Entry 8WJ0 (electron microscopy, 2.24 A resolution); this record covers chains A and B.

Chain A:
Protein: Hemoglobin subunit alpha
Organism: Homo sapiens
UniProtKB: P69905 (HBA_HUMAN); residues 0-141 here correspond to UniProt positions 1-142 (UniProt number = residue number + 1)
Sequence (142 residues; row label = number of the first residue in the row; numbering starts at 0):
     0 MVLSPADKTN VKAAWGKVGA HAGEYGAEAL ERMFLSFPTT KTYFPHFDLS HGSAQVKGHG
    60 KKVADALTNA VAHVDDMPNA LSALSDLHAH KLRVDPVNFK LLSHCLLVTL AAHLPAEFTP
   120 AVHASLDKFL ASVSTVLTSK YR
Disordered / not traced: 0
Swiss-Prot annotation at these positions:
  - binding site (O2): His58
  - binding site (heme b): His87
  - site: Thr8, Asn9 (Microbial infection: Cleavage), Lys11 (Not glycated), Ala13, Trp14 (Microbial infection: Cleavage), Tyr24, Gly25 (Microbial infection: Cleavage), Leu29, Glu30 (Microbial infection: Cleavage), His45, Phe46 (Microbial infection: Cleavage), Asp47, Leu48 (Microbial infection: Cleavage), Ser52, Ala53 (Microbial infection: Cleavage), Val55, Lys56 (Microbial infection: Cleavage), Lys56 (Not glycated), Gly59, Lys60 (Microbial infection: Cleavage), Lys60 (Not glycated), Lys90 (Not glycated), Leu91, Arg92 (Microbial infection: Cleavage), Lys99 (Not glycated), Leu106, Val107 (Microbial infection: Cleavage), Thr108, Leu109 (Microbial infection: Cleavage), Val121, His122 (Microbial infection: Cleavage), Ser133, Thr134 (Microbial infection: Cleavage)
  - modified residue: Ser3 (Phosphoserine), Lys7 (N6-succinyllysine), Thr8 (Phosphothreonine), Lys11 (N6-succinyllysine), Lys16 (N6-acetyllysine), Tyr24 (Phosphotyrosine), Ser35 (Phosphoserine), Lys40 (N6-succinyllysine), Ser49 (Phosphoserine), Ser102 (Phosphoserine), Thr108 (Phosphothreonine), Ser124 (Phosphoserine), Ser131 (Phosphoserine), Thr134 (Phosphothreonine), Thr137 (Phosphothreonine), Ser138 (Phosphoserine)
  - glycosylation (N-linked (Glc) (glycation) lysine): Lys7, Lys16, Lys40, Lys61

Chain B:
Protein: Hemoglobin subunit beta
Organism: Homo sapiens
UniProtKB: P68871 (HBB_HUMAN); residues 0-146 here correspond to UniProt positions 1-147 (UniProt number = residue number + 1)
Sequence (147 residues; numbered 0 to 146; the number before each row is that of its first residue; numbering starts at 0):
     0 MVHLTPEEKS AVTALWGKVN VDEVGGEALG RLLVVYPWTQ RFFESFGDLS TPDAVMGNPK
    60 VKAHGKKVLG AFSDGLAHLD NLKGTFATLS ELHCDKLHVD PENFRLLGNV LVCVLAHHFG
   120 KEFTPPVQAA YQKVVAGVAN ALAHKYH
Disordered / not traced: 0-1, 144-146
Swiss-Prot annotation at these positions:
  - binding site ((2R)-2,3-bisphosphoglycerate): Val1, His2, Lys82, His143
  - binding site (heme b): His63, His92
  - site: Glu7, Lys8 (Microbial infection: Cleavage), Gly25, Glu26 (Microbial infection: Cleavage), Gly29, Arg30 (Microbial infection: Cleavage), Tyr35, Pro36 (Microbial infection: Cleavage), Trp37, Thr38 (Microbial infection: Cleavage), Phe45, Gly46 (Microbial infection: Cleavage), Asp52, Ala53 (Microbial infection: Cleavage), Gly56, Asn57 (Microbial infection: Cleavage), Lys59 (Not glycated), Phe71, Ser72 (Microbial infection: Cleavage), Gly74, Leu75 (Microbial infection: Cleavage), Lys82 (Not glycated), Thr84, Phe85 (Microbial infection: Cleavage), His92, Cys93 (Microbial infection: Cleavage), Lys95 (Not glycated), Arg104, Leu105 (Microbial infection: Cleavage), Leu110, Val111 (Microbial infection: Cleavage), Gly119, Lys120 (Microbial infection: Cleavage), Phe122, Thr123 (Microbial infection: Cleavage), Ala128, Ala129 (Microbial infection: Cleavage) and 2 more in UniProt
  - modified residue: Val1 (N-acetylvaline), Ser9 (Phosphoserine), Thr12 (Phosphothreonine), Ser44 (Phosphoserine), Thr50 (Phosphothreonine), Lys59 (N6-acetyllysine), Lys82 (N6-acetyllysine), Thr87 (Phosphothreonine), Cys93 (S-nitrosocysteine), Lys144 (N6-acetyllysine)
  - glycosylation: Val1 (N-linked (Glc) (glycation) valine), Lys8 (N-linked (Glc) (glycation) lysine), Lys17 (N-linked (Glc) (glycation) lysine), Lys66 (N-linked (Glc) (glycation) lysine), Lys120 (N-linked (Glc) (glycation) lysine), Lys144 (N-linked (Glc) (glycation) lysine)

Chain A / chain B interface:
Contacting residue pairs (38):
  Glu27(A) - Pro124(B)
  Glu30(A) - Pro124(B)
  Arg31(A) - Phe122(B)  hydrogen bond (side chain-backbone)
  Arg31(A) - Thr123(B)
  Arg31(A) - Pro124(B)
  Arg31(A) - Gln127(B)  hydrogen bond
  Leu34(A) - Pro124(B)
  Leu34(A) - Pro125(B)
  Leu34(A) - Ala128(B)
  Ser35(A) - Gln127(B)
  Ser35(A) - Ala128(B)
  Ser35(A) - Gln131(B)
  Phe36(A) - Gln131(B)
  Lys99(A) - Arg104(B)
  His103(A) - Asn108(B)
  His103(A) - Val111(B)
  His103(A) - Gln127(B)
  His103(A) - Gln131(B)  hydrogen bond
  Val107(A) - Val111(B)  hydrophobic
  Val107(A) - Ala115(B)
  Val107(A) - Gln127(B)
  Ala110(A) - Cys112(B)
  Ala110(A) - Ala115(B)
  Ala110(A) - His116(B)
  Ala111(A) - Ala115(B)
  Ala111(A) - Gly119(B)
  Pro114(A) - His116(B)  hydrogen bond (backbone-side chain)
  Phe117(A) - Arg30(B)  hydrogen bond (backbone-side chain)
  Phe117(A) - His116(B)
  Thr118(A) - Arg30(B)  hydrogen bond (backbone-side chain)
  Pro119(A) - Arg30(B)
  Pro119(A) - Val33(B)
  Pro119(A) - Met55(B)  hydrophobic
  His122(A) - Arg30(B)  hydrogen bond
  His122(A) - Val34(B)
  Ala123(A) - Val33(B)
  Ala123(A) - Val34(B)  hydrophobic
  Asp126(A) - Tyr35(B)  hydrogen bond
Other interface residues (no listed pair), chain A (20 interface residues in all): Cys104, Leu106
Other interface residues (no listed pair), chain B (20 interface residues in all): Lys120

In short:
The chain A/chain B interface involves 20 residues from each chain, with 8 hydrogen bonds. Polar pairs include
Arg31(A)-Phe122(B), Arg31(A)-Gln127(B) and His103(A)-Gln131(B).
Here chain A is Hemoglobin subunit alpha and chain B is Hemoglobin subunit beta, both from Homo sapiens. Entry
8WJ0 (cryo-EM structure of human haemoglobin in carbonmonoxy form) was determined by electron microscopy
together with 8WIX, 8WIY, 8WIZ, 8WJ1 and 8WJ2 from the same study.
